3X1S - chains B and J of the 10 polymer chains in the assembly; structure by X-ray diffraction, 2.81 A resolution.

# Chain B
Name: Histone H4
From: Homo sapiens
UniProtKB: P62805 (H4_HUMAN); residues 1-102 here correspond to UniProt positions 2-103 (UniProt number = residue number + 1)
Amino-acid sequence (102 residues; numbered 1 to 102; the number before each row is that of its first residue):
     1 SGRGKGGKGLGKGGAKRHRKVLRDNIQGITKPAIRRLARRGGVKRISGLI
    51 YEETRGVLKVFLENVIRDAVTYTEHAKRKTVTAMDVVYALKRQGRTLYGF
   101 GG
Unresolved in the structure: 1-24
UniProt features mapped onto this chain:
  - DNA-binding region: Lys16 to Lys20
  - modified residue: Ser1 (N-acetylserine), Arg3 (Asymmetric dimethylarginine), Lys5 (N6-(2-hydroxyisobutyryl)lysine), Lys8 (N6-(2-hydroxyisobutyryl)lysine), Lys12 (N6-(2-hydroxyisobutyryl)lysine), Lys16 (N6-(2-hydroxyisobutyryl)lysine), Lys20 (N6,N6,N6-trimethyllysine), Lys31 (N6-(2-hydroxyisobutyryl)lysine), Lys44 (N6-(2-hydroxyisobutyryl)lysine), Ser47 (Phosphoserine), Tyr51 (Phosphotyrosine), Lys59 (N6-(2-hydroxyisobutyryl)lysine), Lys77 (N6-(2-hydroxyisobutyryl)lysine), Lys79 (N6-(2-hydroxyisobutyryl)lysine), Thr80 (Phosphothreonine), Tyr88 (Phosphotyrosine), Lys91 (N6-(2-hydroxyisobutyryl)lysine)
  - cross-link (Glycyl lysine isopeptide (Lys-Gly)): Lys12 (interchain with G-Cter in SUMO2), Lys20 (interchain with G-Cter in SUMO2), Lys31 (interchain with G-Cter in SUMO2), Lys59 (interchain with G-Cter in SUMO2), Lys79 (interchain with G-Cter in SUMO2), Lys91 (interchain with G-Cter in SUMO2)

# Chain J
Molecule: 146-nt DNA strand
Sequence (146 nucleotides; each row starts with the number of its first residue):
   147 ATCAATATCCACCTGCAGATTCTACCAAAAGTGTATTTGGAAACTGCTCC
   197 ATCAAAAGGCATGTTCAGCTGAATTCAGCTGAACATGCCTTTTGATGGAG
   247 CAGTTTCCAAATACACTTTTGGTAGAATCTGCAGGTGGATATTGAT

# Interface between chain B and chain J
Contacting residue pairs - 11 pairs, chain B then chain J:
  Arg45(B) - DT226(J)  base contact
  Arg45(B) - DG227(J)  sugar contact
  Arg45(B) - DA228(J)  phosphate contact
  Ile46(B) - DG227(J)  sugar contact
  Ile46(B) - DA228(J)  hydrogen bond to the phosphate
  Ser47(B) - DG227(J)  hydrogen bond to the phosphate
  Gly48(B) - DG227(J)  phosphate contact
  Arg78(B) - DA248(J)  phosphate contact
  Lys79(B) - DA248(J)  hydrogen bond to the phosphate
  Thr80(B) - DC247(J)  hydrogen bond to the phosphate
  Thr80(B) - DA248(J)  hydrogen bond to the phosphate
Also at the interface, not in a pair above, chain B (12 interface residues in all): Arg35, Arg39, Lys44, Tyr51, Lys77
Also at the interface, not in a pair above, chain J (7 interface residues in all): DA229, DG249

# Summary
The interface between chain B and chain J involves 12 residues on one side and 7 on the other; the contacts
include 5 hydrogen bonds. Polar pairs include Ile46(B)-DA228(J), Ser47(B)-DG227(J) and Lys79(B)-DA248(J).
UniProt lists a DNA-binding region on chain B.
Chain B is Histone H4 (Homo sapiens) and chain J is a 146-nt DNA strand; the structure, Crystal structure of
the nucleosome core particle, was determined by X-ray diffraction, deposited together with 3X1T, 3X1U and
3X1V.
